PDB entry 8RHH | electron microscopy, 3.00 A resolution | chains K and L of the 6 polymer chains in the assembly

Chain K (and L):
Name: Kinesin-1 heavy chain
Source organism: Homo sapiens
Notes: chain L of this document is another copy of the same molecule, construct and numbering; everything in this record applies to it too
UniProt: P33176 (KINH_HUMAN); residues 1-963 here = UniProt positions 1-963
Sequence (963 residues; numbered 1 to 963; the number before each row is that of its first residue):
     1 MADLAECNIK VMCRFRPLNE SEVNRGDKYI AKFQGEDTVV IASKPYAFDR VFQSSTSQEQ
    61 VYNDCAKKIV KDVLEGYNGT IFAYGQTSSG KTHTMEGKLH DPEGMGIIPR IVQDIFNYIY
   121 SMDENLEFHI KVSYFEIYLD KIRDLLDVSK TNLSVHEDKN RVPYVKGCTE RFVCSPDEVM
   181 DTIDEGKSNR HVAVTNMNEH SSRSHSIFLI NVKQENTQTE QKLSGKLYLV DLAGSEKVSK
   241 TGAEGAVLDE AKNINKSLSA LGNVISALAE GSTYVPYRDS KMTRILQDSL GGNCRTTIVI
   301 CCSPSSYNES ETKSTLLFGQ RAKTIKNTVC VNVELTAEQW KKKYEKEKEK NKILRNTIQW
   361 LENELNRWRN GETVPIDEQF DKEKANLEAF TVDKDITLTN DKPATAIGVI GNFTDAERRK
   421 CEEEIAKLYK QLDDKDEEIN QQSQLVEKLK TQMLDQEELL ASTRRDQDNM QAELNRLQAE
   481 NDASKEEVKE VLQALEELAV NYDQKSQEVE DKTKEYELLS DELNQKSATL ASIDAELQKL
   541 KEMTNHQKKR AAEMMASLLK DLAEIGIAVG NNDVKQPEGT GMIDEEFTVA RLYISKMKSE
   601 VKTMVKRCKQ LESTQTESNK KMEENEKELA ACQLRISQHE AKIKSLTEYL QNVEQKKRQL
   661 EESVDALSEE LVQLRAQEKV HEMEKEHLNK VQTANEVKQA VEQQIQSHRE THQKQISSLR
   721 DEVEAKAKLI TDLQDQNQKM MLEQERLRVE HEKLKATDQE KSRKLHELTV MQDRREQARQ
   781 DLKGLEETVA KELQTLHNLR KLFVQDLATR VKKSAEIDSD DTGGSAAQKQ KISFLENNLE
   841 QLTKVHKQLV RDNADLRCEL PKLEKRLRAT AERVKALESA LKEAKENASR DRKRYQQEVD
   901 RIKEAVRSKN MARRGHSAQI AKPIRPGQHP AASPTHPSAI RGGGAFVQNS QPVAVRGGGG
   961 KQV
Disordered / not traced: 1-2, 347-963 (chain L: 1-3, 192-201, 238-253, 347-963)
Curated features (UniProtKB/Swiss-Prot):
  - binding site (ATP): G85 to T92
  - modified residue: A2 (N-acetylalanine), S933 (Phosphoserine), R956 (Omega-N-methylarginine)
  - cross-link: K213 (Glycyl lysine isopeptide (Lys-Gly) (interchain with G-Cter in SUMO2))
Bound ions: Mg2+: T92, S202 (together with AMP-PNP)
Residues lining bound ligands: AMP-PNP (ANP; phosphoaminophosphonic acid-adenylate ester): R14, R16, P17, Q86, T87, S88, S89, G90, K91, T92, H93, N198, E199, S201, S202, L232, A233, G234

Chain K / chain L interface:
Pairs across the interface (14):
  E127(K) - K131(L)  salt bridge
  E127(K) - F172(L)
  H129(K) - H129(L)  hydrogen bond
  Q218(K) - K166(L)  hydrogen bond
  A337(K) - A337(L)  hydrophobic
  A337(K) - W340(L)
  W340(K) - A337(L)
  W340(K) - W340(L)  hydrophobic
  W340(K) - K341(L)
  W340(K) - Y344(L)  hydrophobic
  K341(K) - E334(L)  salt bridge
  K341(K) - W340(L)
  Y344(K) - K343(L)
  Y344(K) - Y344(L)  hydrophobic
Interface residues without a listed pair, chain K (10 interface residues in all): E124, E338, K343
Interface residues without a listed pair, chain L (13 interface residues in all): K159, T169, K346

Summary:
Chain K and chain L form an interface of 10 and 13 residues respectively, with 2 hydrogen bonds and 2 salt
bridges. Among the polar pairs are E127(K)-K131(L), K341(K)-E334(L) and H129(K)-H129(L). Bound to chain K:
AMP-PNP. UniProt lists 8 ATP-binding residues on chain K.
Chain K and chain L are both Kinesin-1 heavy chain (Homo sapiens); the structure, Microtubule-associated
kinesin-1 tail complex bound to AMPPNP, two-headed state, was determined by electron microscopy (same
publication as 8RHB, 8RIK and 8RIZ).
